PDB entry 3J6B | electron microscopy, 3.20 A resolution | chains A and W of the 41 polymer chains in the assembly

Chain A:
Molecule: 21S ribosomal RNA
From: Saccharomyces cerevisiae
Sequence (3296 nucleotides; each row starts with the number of its first residue):
     1 GUAAAAAGUAGAAUAAUAGAUUUGAAAUAUUUAUUAUAUAGAUUUAAAGA
    51 GAUAAUCAUGGAGUAUAAUAAUUAAAUUUAAUAAAUUUAAUAUAACUAUU
   101 AAUAGAAUUAGGUUACUAAUAAAUUAAUAACAAUUAAUUUUAAAACCUAA
   151 AGGUAAACCUUUAUAUUAAUAAUGUUAUUUUUUAUUAUUUUUAUAAUAAG
   201 AAUAAUUAUUAAUAAUAAUAAACUAAGUGAACUGAAACAUCUAAGUAACU
   251 UAAGGAUAAGAAAUCAACAGAGAUAUUAUGAGUAUUGGUGAGAGAAAAUA
   301 AUAAAGGUCUAAUAAGUAUUAUGUGAAAAAAAUGUAAGAAAAUAGGAUAA
   351 CAAAUUCUAAGACUAAAUACUAUUAAUAAGUAUAGUAAGUACCGUAAGGG
   401 AAAGUAUGAAAAUGAUUAUUUUAUAAGCAAUCAUGAAUAUAUUAUAUUAU
   451 AUUAAUGAUGUACCUUUUGUAUAAUGGGUCAGCAAGUAAUUAAUAUUAGU
   501 AAAACAAUAAGUUAUAAAUAAAUAGAAUAAUAUAUAUAUAUAAAAAAAUA
   551 UAUUAAAAUAUUUAAUUAAUAUUAAUUGACCCGAAAGCAAACGAUCUAAC
   601 UAUGAUAAGAUGGAUAAACGAUCGAACAGGUUGAUGUUGCAAUAUCAUCU
   651 GAUUAAUUGUGGUUAGUAGUGAAAGACAAAUCUGGUUUGCAGAUAGCUGG
   701 UUUUCUAUGAAAUAUAUGUAAGUAUAGCCUUUAUAAAUAAUAAUUAUUAU
   751 AUAAUAUUAUAUUAAUAUUAUAUAAAGAAUGGUACAGCAAUUAAUAUAUA
   801 UUAGGGAACUAUUAAAGUUUUAUUAAUAAUAUUAAAUCUCGAAAUAUUUA
   851 AUUAUAUAUAAUAAAGAGUCAGAUUAUGUGCGAUAAGGUAAAUAAUCUAA
   901 AGGGAAACAGCCCAGAUUAAGAUAUAAAGUUCCUAAUAAAUAAUAAGUGA
   951 AAUAAAUAUUAAAAUAUUAUAAUAUAAUCAGUUAAUGGGUUUGACAAUAA
  1001 CCAUUUUUUAAUGAACAUGUAACAAUGCACUGAUUUAUAAUAAAUAAAAA
  1051 AAAAUAAUAUUUAAAAUCAAAUAUAUAUAUAUUUGUUAAUAGAUAAUAUA
  1101 CGGAUCUUAAUAAUAAGAAUUAUUUAAUUCCUAAUAUGGAAUAUUAUAUU
  1151 UUUAUAAUAAAAAUAUAAAUACUGAAUAUCUAAAUAUUAUUAUUACUUUU
  1201 UUUUUAAUAAUAAUAAUAUGGUAAUAGAACAUUUAAUGAUAAUAUAUAUU
  1251 AGUUAUUAAUUAAUAUAUGUAUUAAUUAAAUAGAGAAUGCUGACAUGAGU
  1301 AACGAAAAAAAGGUAUAAACCUUUUCACCUAAAACAUAAGGUUUAACUAU
  1351 AAAAGUACGGCCCCUAAUUAAAUUAAUAAGAAUAUAAAUAUAUUUAAGAU
  1401 GGGAUAAUCUAUAUUAAUAAAAAUUUAUCUUAAAAUAUAUAUAUUAUUAA
  1451 UAAUUAUAUUAAUUAAUUAAUAAUAUAUAUAAUUAUAUUAUAUAUUAUAU
  1501 AUUUUUUAUAUAAUAUAAACUAAUAAAGAUCAGGAAAUAAUUAAUGUAUA
  1551 CCGUAAUGUAGACCGACUCAGGUAUGUAAGUAGAGAAUAUGAAGGUGAAU
  1601 UAGAUAAUUAAAGGGAAGGAACUCGGCAAAGAUAGCUCAUAAGUUAGUCA
  1651 AUAAAGAGUAAUAAGAACAAAGUUGUACAACUGUUUACUAAAAACACCGC
  1701 ACUUUGCAGAAACGAUAAGUUUAAGUAUAAGGUGUGAACUCUGCUCCAUG
  1751 CUUAAUAUAUAAAUAAAAUUAUUUAACGAUAAUUUAAUUAAAUUUAGGUA
  1801 AAUAGCAGCCUUAUUAUGAGGGUUAUAAUGUAGCGAAAUUCCUUGGCCUA
  1851 UAAUUGAGGUCCCGCAUGAAUGACGUAAUGAUACAACAACUGUCUCCCCU
  1901 UUAAGCUAAGUGAAAUUGAAAUCGUAGUGAAGAUGCUAUGUACCUUCAGC
  1951 AAGACGGAAAGACCCUAUGCAGCUUUACUGUAAUUAGAUAGAUCGAAUUA
  2001 UUGUUUAUUAUAUUCAGCAUAUUAAGUAAUCCUAUUAUUAGGUAAUCGUU
  2051 UAGAUAUUAAUGAGAUACUUAUUAUAAUAUAAUGAUAAUUCUAAUCUUAU
  2101 AAAUAAUUAUUAUUAUUAUUAUUAAUAAUAAUAAUAUGCUUUCAAGCAUA
  2151 GUGAUAAAACAUAUUUAUAUGAUAAUCACUUUACUUAAUAGAUAUAAUUC
  2201 UUAAGUAAUAUAUAAUAUAUAUUUUAUAUAUAUUAUAUAUAAUAUAAGAG
  2251 ACAAUCUCUAAUUGGUAGUUUUGAUGGGGCGUCAUUAUCAGCAAAAGUAU
  2301 CUGAAUAAGUCCAUAAAUAAAUAUAUAAAAUUAUUGAAUAAAAAAAAAAU
  2351 AAUAUAUAUUAUAUAUAUUAAUUAUAAAUUGAAAUAUGUUUAUAUAAAUU
  2401 UAUAUUUAUUGAAUAUAUUUUAGUAAUAGAUAAAAAUAUGUACAGUAAAA
  2451 UUGUAAGGAAAACAAUAAUAACUUUCUCCUCUCUCGGUGGGGGUUCACAC
  2501 CUAUUUUUAAUAGGUGUGAACCCCUCUUCGGGGUUCCGGUUCCCUUUCGG
  2551 GUCCCGGAACUUAAAUAAAAAUGGAAAGAAUUAAAUUAAUAUAAUGGUAU
  2601 AACUGUGCGAUAAUUGUAACACAAACGAGUGAAACAAGUACGUAAGUAUG
  2651 GCAUAAUGAACAAAUAACACUGAUUGUAAAGGUUAUUGAUAACGAAUAAA
  2701 AGUUACGCUAGGGAUAACAGGGUAAUAUAGCGAAAGAGUAGAUAUUGUAA
  2751 GCUAUGUUUGCCACCUCGAUGUCGACUCAACAUUUCCUCUUGGUUGUAAA
  2801 AGCUAAGAAGGGUUUGACUGUUCGUCAAUUAAAAUGUUACGUGAGUUGGG
  2851 UUAAAUACGAUGUGAAUCAGUAUGGUUCCUAUCUGCUGAAGGAAAUAUUA
  2901 UCAAAUUAAAUCUCAUUAUUAGUACGCAAGGACCAUAAUGAAUCAACCCA
  2951 UGGUGUAUCUAUUGAUAAUAAUAUAAUAUAUUUAAUAAAAAUAAUACUUU
  3001 AUUAAUAUAUUAUCUAUAUUAGUUUAUAUUUUAAUUAUAUAUUAUCAUAG
  3051 UAGAUAAGCUAAGUUGAUAAUAAAUAAAUAUUGAAUACAUAUUAAAUAUG
  3101 AAGUUGUUUUAAUAAGAUAAUUAAUCUGAUAAUUUUAUACUAAAAUUAAU
  3151 AAUUAUAGGUUUUAUAUAUUAUUUAUAAAUAAAUAUAUUAUAAUAAUAAU
  3201 AAUUAUUAUUAUUAAUAAAAAAUAUUAAUUAUAAUAUUAAUAAAAUACUA
  3251 AUUUAUCAGUUAUCUAUAUAAUAUCUAAUCUAUUAUUCUAUAUACU
Unresolved in the structure: 1-7, 80-82, 107-109, 129-131, 179-199, 528-534, 555, 757-765, 811-815, 822, 968-1054, 1133-1136, 1153-1159, 1197-1204, 1376-1380, 1419-1421, 1435-1474, 1503-1505, 1538-1539, 2013-2077, 2101-2182, 2186-2194, 2220-2224, 2241-2242, 2277-2280, 2337-2342, 2393-2407, 2479-2572, 2715-2718, 2767-2771, 2982-3001, 3179-3187, 3195-3227, 3234-3241, 3294-3296
Ion coordination: Mg2+ site 1 near A258 (its only coordinating residue here); Mg2+ site 2 near A314 (its only coordinating residue here); Mg2+ site 3 near A359 (its only coordinating residue here); Mg2+ site 4 near G394 (its only coordinating residue here); Mg2+ site 5 near G427 (its only coordinating residue here); Mg2+ site 6: C464 (shared with 2 residues of chain N); Mg2+ site 7 near U466 (its only coordinating residue here); Mg2+ site 8: U467, A899; Mg2+ site 9 near A471 (its only coordinating residue here); Mg2+ site 10 near G477 (its only coordinating residue here); Mg2+ site 11: A621, U622, A652; Mg2+ site 12: G624, A1670; 58 more Mg2+ sites not listed
What the authors report for this chain:
  - contacts within the chain: A1958-U2877

Chain W:
Molecule: 54S ribosomal protein L32, mitochondrial
From: Saccharomyces cerevisiae
UniProt: P25348 (RM32_YEAST); residues 1-183 here = UniProt positions 1-183
Amino-acid sequence (183 residues; numbered 1 to 183; the number before each row is that of its first residue):
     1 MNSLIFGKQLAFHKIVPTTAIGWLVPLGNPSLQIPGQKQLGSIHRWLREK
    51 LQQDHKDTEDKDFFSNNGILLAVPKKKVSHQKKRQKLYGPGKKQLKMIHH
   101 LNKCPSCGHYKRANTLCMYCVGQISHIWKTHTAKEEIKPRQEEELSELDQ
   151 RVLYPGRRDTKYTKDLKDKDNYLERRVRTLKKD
Unresolved in the structure: 1-71
Ion coordination: Zn2+: Cys104, Cys107, Cys117, Cys120
Curated features (UniProtKB/Swiss-Prot):
  - binding site (Zn(2+)): Cys104, Cys107, Cys117, Cys120
  - mutagenesis: Cys104 to Cys107 (Impaired processing by the m-AAA protease), Cys117 (C117S: Impaired processing by the m-AAA protease), Cys120 (C120S: Impaired processing by the m-AAA protease)

Interface between chain A and chain W:
Pairs across the interface (109):
  A48(A) - Gly89(W)  hydrogen bond to the sugar
  A48(A) - Gln94(W)  hydrogen bond to the sugar
  G49(A) - Gln85(W)  sugar contact
  G49(A) - Tyr88(W)  sugar contact
  G49(A) - Gly89(W)  sugar contact
  G49(A) - Gln94(W)  phosphate contact
  A50(A) - Gln81(W)  hydrogen bond to the sugar
  A50(A) - Arg84(W)  salt bridge to the phosphate
  G51(A) - His80(W)  salt bridge to the phosphate
  G51(A) - Gln81(W)  phosphate contact
  G414(A) - His80(W)  phosphate contact
  G414(A) - Lys83(W)  salt bridge to the phosphate
  A415(A) - His80(W)  salt bridge to the phosphate
  A415(A) - Arg84(W)  salt bridge to the phosphate
  U416(A) - Arg84(W)  salt bridge to the phosphate
  A1295(A) - Lys77(W)  hydrogen bond to the base
  A1295(A) - Lys83(W)  phosphate contact
  U1296(A) - Lys77(W)  sugar contact
  U1296(A) - Val78(W)  hydrogen bond to the sugar
  U1296(A) - Lys83(W)  salt bridge to the phosphate
  G1297(A) - Pro74(W)  sugar contact
  G1297(A) - Val78(W)  sugar contact
  G1297(A) - Lys83(W)  phosphate contact
  G1299(A) - Leu87(W)  phosphate contact
  G1312(A) - Lys129(W)  salt bridge to the phosphate
  G1313(A) - Lys129(W)  phosphate contact
  U1314(A) - Lys169(W)  base contact
  A1315(A) - Gly122(W)  sugar contact
  A1315(A) - Gln123(W)  base contact
  A1315(A) - His126(W)  stacking on the base
  A1315(A) - Lys129(W)  phosphate contact
  U1316(A) - Lys169(W)  base contact
  U1316(A) - Asp170(W)  base contact
  U1316(A) - Leu173(W)  sugar contact
  U1316(A) - Glu174(W)  sugar contact
  U1316(A) - Arg175(W)  hydrogen bond to the sugar
  U1316(A) - Arg176(W)  hydrogen bond to the phosphate
  A1317(A) - Tyr172(W)  base contact
  A1317(A) - Leu173(W)  base contact
  C1320(A) - Leu166(W)  sugar contact
  C1347(A) - Arg157(W)  salt bridge to the phosphate
  C1347(A) - Arg158(W)  hydrogen bond to the sugar
  C1347(A) - Thr160(W)  base contact
  U1348(A) - Arg157(W)  phosphate contact
  U1348(A) - Arg158(W)  hydrogen bond to the phosphate
  A1349(A) - Pro155(W)  base contact
  A1349(A) - Gly156(W)  hydrogen bond to the base
  A1349(A) - Arg157(W)  base contact
  A1915(A) - Ala72(W)  base contact
  A1915(A) - Val73(W)  base contact
  A1915(A) - Pro74(W)  base contact
  U1916(A) - Val73(W)  sugar contact
  U1916(A) - Pro74(W)  hydrogen bond to the sugar
  U1917(A) - Lys75(W)  sugar contact
  U1917(A) - Lys76(W)  phosphate contact
  U1917(A) - Lys77(W)  hydrogen bond to the sugar
  G1918(A) - Lys76(W)  salt bridge to the phosphate
  A1919(A) - Lys76(W)  salt bridge to the phosphate
  A1921(A) - Ser79(W)  hydrogen bond to the phosphate
  A1921(A) - Gln81(W)  phosphate contact
  A1921(A) - Lys82(W)  salt bridge to the phosphate
  U1922(A) - Lys76(W)  base contact
  U1922(A) - Lys82(W)  salt bridge to the phosphate
  U1945(A) - Gln85(W)  hydrogen bond to the sugar
  U1945(A) - Gly89(W)  sugar contact
  U1945(A) - Pro90(W)  sugar contact
  U1946(A) - Gln85(W)  hydrogen bond to the phosphate
  U1946(A) - Lys86(W)  phosphate contact
  U1946(A) - Pro90(W)  sugar contact
  U1946(A) - Lys93(W)  phosphate contact
  C1947(A) - Lys86(W)  phosphate contact
  C1947(A) - Lys92(W)  sugar contact
  C1947(A) - Lys93(W)  salt bridge to the phosphate
  A1954(A) - Lys75(W)  base contact
  C1955(A) - Lys75(W)  salt bridge to the phosphate
  G1956(A) - Ala72(W)  base contact
  G1956(A) - Lys75(W)  sugar contact
  G1957(A) - Val73(W)  sugar contact
  A2844(A) - Ala72(W)  base contact
  C2879(A) - Ala72(W)  base contact
  A2881(A) - Ala72(W)  sugar contact
  U2882(A) - Ala72(W)  base contact
  U2882(A) - Val73(W)  hydrogen bond to the base
  U2882(A) - Pro74(W)  base contact
  U2882(A) - Lys75(W)  base contact
  U2882(A) - Val78(W)  sugar contact
  C2883(A) - Lys86(W)  salt bridge to the phosphate
  G2891(A) - Gly91(W)  sugar contact
  U3130(A) - His99(W)  base contact
  U3130(A) - His100(W)  hydrogen bond to the sugar
  A3131(A) - His100(W)  sugar contact
  A3131(A) - Ala113(W)  sugar contact
  A3131(A) - Asn114(W)  hydrogen bond to the sugar
  A3132(A) - Asn114(W)  sugar contact
  C3140(A) - Lys92(W)  hydrogen bond to the base
  A3251(A) - Asn114(W)  hydrogen bond to the phosphate
  U3252(A) - Asn114(W)  hydrogen bond to the phosphate
  U3253(A) - Asn102(W)  hydrogen bond to the phosphate
  U3253(A) - Lys103(W)  hydrogen bond to the sugar
  U3253(A) - Cys104(W)  sugar contact
  U3253(A) - Pro105(W)  sugar contact
  U3253(A) - Lys111(W)  salt bridge to the phosphate
  U3253(A) - Asn114(W)  phosphate contact
  U3254(A) - Asn102(W)  phosphate contact
  U3254(A) - Lys103(W)  hydrogen bond to the phosphate
  A3255(A) - Leu101(W)  hydrogen bond to the sugar
  A3255(A) - Lys182(W)  hydrogen bond to the sugar
  U3256(A) - His99(W)  hydrogen bond to the sugar
  C3257(A) - His99(W)  sugar contact
Also at the interface, not in a pair above, chain A (54 interface residues in all): U413, A1920
Also at the interface, not in a pair above, chain W (54 interface residues in all): Met97, Met118, Tyr119

Overview:
Chain A and chain W each contribute 54 residues to their interface; the contacts include 27 hydrogen bonds, 17
salt bridges and 1 aromatic stacking contact. Among the polar pairs are A1295(A)-Lys77(W), A1349(A)-Gly156(W)
and U2882(A)-Val73(W). From the paper: contacts within the chain involving A1958(A) and U2877(A).
Chain A is 21S ribosomal RNA and chain W is 54S ribosomal protein L32, mitochondrial, both from Saccharomyces
cerevisiae; the structure, Structure of the yeast mitochondrial large ribosomal subunit, was determined by
electron microscopy.
